8RR4 - chains E and T of the 7 polymer chains in the assembly; structure by electron microscopy, 3.20 A resolution.

== Chain E ==
Protein: Zinc phosphodiesterase ELAC protein 2
From: Homo sapiens
Notes: EC 3.1.26.11
Reference sequence: Q9BQ52 (RNZ2_HUMAN); numbering as in UniProt (aligned over 32-826)
Amino-acid sequence (798 residues; each row starts with the number of its first residue):
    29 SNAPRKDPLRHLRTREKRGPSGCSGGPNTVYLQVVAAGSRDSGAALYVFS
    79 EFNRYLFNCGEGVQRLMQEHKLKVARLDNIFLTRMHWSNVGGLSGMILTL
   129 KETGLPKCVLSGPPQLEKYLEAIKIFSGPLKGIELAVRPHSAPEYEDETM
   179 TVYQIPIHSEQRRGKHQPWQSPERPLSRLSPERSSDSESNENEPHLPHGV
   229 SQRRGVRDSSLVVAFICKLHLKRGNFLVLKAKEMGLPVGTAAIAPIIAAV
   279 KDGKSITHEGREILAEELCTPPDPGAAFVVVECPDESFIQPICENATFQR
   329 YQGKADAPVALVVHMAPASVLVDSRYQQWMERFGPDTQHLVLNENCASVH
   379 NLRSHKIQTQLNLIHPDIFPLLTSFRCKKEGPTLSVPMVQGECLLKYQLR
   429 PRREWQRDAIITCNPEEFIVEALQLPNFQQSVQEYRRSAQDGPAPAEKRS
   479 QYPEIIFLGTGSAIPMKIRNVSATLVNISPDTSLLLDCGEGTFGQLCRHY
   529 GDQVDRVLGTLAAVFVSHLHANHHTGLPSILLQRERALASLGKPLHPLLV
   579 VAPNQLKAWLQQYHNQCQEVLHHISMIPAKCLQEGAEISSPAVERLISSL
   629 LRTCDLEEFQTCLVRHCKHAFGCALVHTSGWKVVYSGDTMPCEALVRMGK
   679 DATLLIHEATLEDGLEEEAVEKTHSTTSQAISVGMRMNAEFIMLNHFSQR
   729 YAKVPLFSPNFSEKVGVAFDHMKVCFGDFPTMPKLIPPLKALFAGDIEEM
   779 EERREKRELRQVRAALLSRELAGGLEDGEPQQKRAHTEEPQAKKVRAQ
Not modelled in the structure: 29-53, 190-233, 402-413, 468-478, 793-826
Construct notes: expression tag (29-31); engineered mutation Asn550 (Asp in Q9BQ52)
Metal / ion sites: Zn2+ site 1: His546, His548, His644, Asp666; Zn2+ site 2: His551, Asp666, His724
Swiss-Prot annotation at these positions:
  - modified residue (Phosphoserine): Ser199, Ser208, Ser212, Ser229, Ser618, Ser736
  - natural variant: Phe154 (F154L: In COXPD17), Arg211 (R211Q: In HPC2), Ser217 (S217L: In HPC2), Leu423 (L423F: In COXPD17), Gly487 (G487R: In HPC2), Thr520 (T520I: In COXPD17), Ala541 (A541T: In HPC2), Glu622 (E622V: In HPC2), Arg781 (R781H: In HPC2), Gly806 (G806R: In HPC2)
What the authors report for this chain:
  - Zn2+ coordination: His546, His548, His551, His644, Asp666, His724
  - mutagenesis - D550N: abolished catalytic activity (citing earlier work)
  - catalytic residues: His702 (citing earlier work)
  - binding site for Human mitochondria tRNA-Tyr precursor with 3' trailer (chain T): Lys700
  - binding site for Human mitochondria tRNA-Tyr precursor with 3' trailer (chain T): Leu547, His548, Cys645, Lys646, His647 (proposed by the authors, not directly observed)

== Chain T ==
Molecule: Human mitochondria tRNA-Tyr precursor with 3' trailer
Sequence (90 nucleotides; row label = number of the first residue in the row):
     1 GGUAAAAUGGCUGAGUGAAGCAUUGGACUGUAAAUCUAAAGACAGGGGUU
    51 AGGCCUCUUUUUACCAGCUCCGAGGUGAUUUUCAAGCUCG
Not modelled in the structure: 16-17, 75-86
Construct notes: expression tag (85-90)

== Chain E / chain T interface ==
Pairs across the interface - 43 pairs, chain E then chain T:
  Asn56(E) - U49(T)  hydrogen bond to the sugar
  Phe77(E) - U56(T)  sugar contact
  Glu79(E) - C55(T)  sugar contact
  Arg82(E) - C55(T)  hydrogen bond to the phosphate
  Arg82(E) - U56(T)  salt bridge to the phosphate
  Lys99(E) - G2(T)  salt bridge to the phosphate
  Lys99(E) - U58(T)  phosphate contact
  Lys101(E) - U3(T)  salt bridge to the phosphate
  Lys101(E) - A4(T)  salt bridge to the phosphate
  Ala103(E) - A4(T)  phosphate contact
  Leu126(E) - G67(T)  base contact
  Lys129(E) - G67(T)  base contact
  Glu130(E) - U3(T)  sugar contact
  Glu130(E) - A66(T)  sugar contact
  Glu130(E) - G67(T)  base contact
  Thr131(E) - U3(T)  phosphate contact
  Lys152(E) - U69(T)  sugar contact
  Ile153(E) - U69(T)  base contact
  Phe154(E) - C68(T)  sugar contact
  Ser155(E) - G67(T)  sugar contact
  Ser155(E) - C68(T)  sugar contact
  Ser155(E) - U69(T)  sugar contact
  Gly156(E) - G67(T)  sugar contact
  Gly156(E) - C68(T)  sugar contact
  Asn253(E) - U50(T)  hydrogen bond to the phosphate
  Lys279(E) - A51(T)  salt bridge to the phosphate
  Arg381(E) - G1(T)  salt bridge to the phosphate
  Lys495(E) - G1(T)  salt bridge to the phosphate
  Lys495(E) - G2(T)  salt bridge to the phosphate
  His546(E) - C68(T)  base contact
  Leu547(E) - C68(T)  base contact
  His548(E) - C68(T)  base contact
  Asn582(E) - G90(T)  phosphate contact
  Gln583(E) - C68(T)  base contact
  Gln583(E) - U69(T)  base contact
  Lys608(E) - C89(T)  salt bridge to the phosphate
  Lys608(E) - G90(T)  salt bridge to the phosphate
  Lys646(E) - C68(T)  hydrogen bond to the base
  Lys700(E) - A66(T)  salt bridge to the phosphate
  Gln727(E) - G1(T)  base contact
  Arg728(E) - G1(T)  base contact
  Arg728(E) - C65(T)  hydrogen bond to the sugar
  Arg788(E) - A63(T)  salt bridge to the phosphate
Also at the interface, not in a pair above, chain E (37 interface residues in all): Arg104, Leu158, Ala491, Asn550, Cys645, His647
Also at the interface, not in a pair above, chain T (19 interface residues in all): C57

== Overview ==
37 residues of chain E and 19 residues of chain T are in contact; the contacts include 5 hydrogen bonds and 12
salt bridges. Polar pairs include Lys646(E)-C68(T), Asn56(E)-U49(T) and Arg728(E)-C65(T). His546(E),
His548(E), His644(E) and Asp666(E) coordinate Zn2+ site 1. From the paper: the catalytic residue His702(E);
D550N of chain E abolishes catalytic activity.
Here chain E is Zinc phosphodiesterase ELAC protein 2 (Homo sapiens) and chain T is Human mitochondria
tRNA-Tyr precursor with 3' trailer. Entry 8RR4 (Human mitochondrial RNase Z complex with ELAC2-D550N catalytic
mutant with ordered flexible arm and tRNA-Tyr precursor ...) was determined by electron microscopy together
with 8RR1 from the same study.
